Entry 1PBQ (X-ray diffraction, 1.90 A resolution); this record covers chain A.

== Chain A ==
Name: N-methyl-D-aspartate Receptor Subunit 1
From: Rattus norvegicus
Notes: fragment: Ligand Binding Core
UniProtKB: P35439 (NMDZ1_RAT); the construct has insertions or renumbered stretches relative to UniProt, so the offset changes along the chain: 2-152 = UniProt 394-544; 155-292 = UniProt 663-800
Chain sequence (292 residues; each row starts with the number of its first residue):
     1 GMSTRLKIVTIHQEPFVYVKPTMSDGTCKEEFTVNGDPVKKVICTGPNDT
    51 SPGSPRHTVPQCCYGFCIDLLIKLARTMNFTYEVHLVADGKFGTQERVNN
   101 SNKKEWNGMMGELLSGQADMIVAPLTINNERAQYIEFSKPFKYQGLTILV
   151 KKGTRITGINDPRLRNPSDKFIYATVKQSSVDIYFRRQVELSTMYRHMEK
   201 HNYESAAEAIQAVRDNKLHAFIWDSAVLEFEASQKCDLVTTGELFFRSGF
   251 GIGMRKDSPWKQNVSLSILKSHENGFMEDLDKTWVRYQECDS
Disordered / not traced: 1-4, 47-58, 291-292
Disulfides: C28-C62, C44-C63, C236-C290
Sequence notes: cloning artifact (1)
Small-molecule neighbours: 5,7-dichlorokynurenic acid (DK1; 5,7-dichloro-4-hydroxyquinoline-2-carboxylic acid): Q13, F16, F92, P124, L125, T126, R131, S180, W223, D224, V227, F250
Curated features (UniProtKB/Swiss-Prot):
  - binding site (glycine): P124, T126, R131, S180, D224
  - glycosylation (N-linked (GlcNAc...) asparagine): N48, N79, N99, N166, N263
Reported in the primary citation:
  - binding site for 5,7-dichlorokynurenic acid: F16, F92, P124, T126, R131, W223
  - mutagenesis - Q13K (14 230-fold), D224E (4200-fold), D224N: decreased signaling in response to glycine (citing earlier work)
  - mutagenesis - A206L: decreased binding to glycine (citing earlier work)
  - mutagenesis - A206L: unchanged binding to DCKA (citing earlier work)
  - mutagenesis - C236A/C290A (6-fold): increased signaling in response to NMDA (citing earlier work)
  - mutagenesis - C28A/C44A (15-fold): decreased signaling in response to glutamate and glycine (citing earlier work)
  - mutagenesis - C28A, C44A, C62A/C63A: unchanged signaling (citing earlier work)

== Overview ==
Ligands of chain A: 5,7-dichlorokynurenic acid. Curated annotation (UniProt) lists 5 glycine-binding residues.
From the paper: a binding site for 5,7-dichlorokynurenic acid at F16, F92 and P124 among others; Q13K, D224E
and D224N reduce signaling in response to glycine; 9 substitutions were tested in all.
Chain A is N-methyl-D-aspartate Receptor Subunit 1 (Rattus norvegicus); the structure, Crystal structure of
the NR1 ligand binding core in complex with 5,7-dichlorokynurenic acid (dcka) at 1.90 ..., was determined by
X-ray diffraction together with 1PB7, 1PB8 and 1PB9 from the same study.
